PDB entry 5H66 | X-ray diffraction, 1.82 A resolution | chains A and B of the 3 polymer chains in the assembly

[Chain A]
Molecule: Chromosome partition protein Smc
From: Bacillus subtilis (strain 168)
Notes: fragment: N-terminal
Reference sequence: P51834 (SMC_BACSU); numbering as in UniProt (aligned over 1-199)
Sequence (199 residues; each row starts with the number of its first residue):
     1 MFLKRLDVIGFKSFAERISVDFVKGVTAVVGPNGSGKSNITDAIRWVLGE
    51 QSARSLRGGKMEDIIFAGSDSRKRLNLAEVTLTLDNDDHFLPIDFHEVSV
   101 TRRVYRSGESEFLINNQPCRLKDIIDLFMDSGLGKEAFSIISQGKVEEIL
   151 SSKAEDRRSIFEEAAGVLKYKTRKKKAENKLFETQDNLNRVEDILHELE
Unresolved in the structure: 51-62
UniProt features mapped onto this chain:
  - binding site (ATP): Pro32 to Asn39

[Chain B]
Molecule: Chromosome partition protein Smc
From: Bacillus subtilis (strain 168)
Notes: fragment: C-terminal
Reference sequence: P51834 (SMC_BACSU); residue numbers follow UniProt; this construct covers 1000-1186
Sequence (188 residues; numbered 999 to 1186; the number before each row is that of its first residue):
   999 MRYKFLSEQKEDLTEAKNTLFQVIEEMDEEMTKRFNDTFVQIRSHFDQVF
  1049 RSLFGGGRAELRLTDPNDLLHSGVEIIAQPPGKKLQNLNLLSGGERALTA
  1099 IALLFSILKVRPVPFCVLDQVEAALDEANVFRFAQYLKKYSSDTQFIVIT
  1149 HRKGTMEEADVLYGVTMQESGVSKVISVKLEETKEFVQ
Unresolved in the structure: 1180-1186
Construct notes: expression tag (999); engineered mutation Gln1118 (Glu in P51834)

[Chain A / chain B interface]
Residue-residue contacts (154; chain A residue first):
  Met1(A) - Pro1112(B)
  Met1(A) - Phe1113(B)  hydrophobic
  Phe2(A) - Gln1143(B)
  Leu3(A) - Phe1113(B)  hydrophobic
  Leu3(A) - Gln1143(B)  hydrogen bond (backbone-side chain)
  Leu3(A) - Ile1145(B)  hydrophobic
  Ser13(A) - Met1165(B)
  Ser13(A) - Gly1169(B)
  Ser13(A) - Val1170(B)
  Ser13(A) - Ser1171(B)  hydrogen bond
  Phe14(A) - Ser1171(B)
  Ala15(A) - Val1170(B)  hydrophobic
  Ile18(A) - Val1173(B)  hydrophobic
  Val20(A) - Tyr1161(B)
  Asp21(A) - Tyr1161(B)  hydrogen bond (backbone-side chain)
  Phe22(A) - Gln1143(B)
  Phe22(A) - Ile1145(B)  hydrophobic
  Val23(A) - Gln1143(B)  hydrogen bond (backbone-side chain)
  Val23(A) - Asp1158(B)
  Val23(A) - Val1159(B)  hydrophobic
  Lys24(A) - Ser1139(B)
  Lys24(A) - Gln1143(B)
  Gly25(A) - Ser1139(B)
  Gly25(A) - Gln1143(B)
  Gly25(A) - Phe1144(B)  hydrogen bond (backbone-backbone)
  Gly25(A) - Asp1158(B)
  Val26(A) - Ser1139(B)
  Val26(A) - Phe1144(B)
  Val26(A) - Ala1157(B)  hydrophobic
  Val26(A) - Asp1158(B)  hydrogen bond (backbone-side chain)
  Val26(A) - Val1159(B)  hydrogen bond (backbone-backbone)
  Thr27(A) - Phe1144(B)  hydrogen bond (backbone-backbone)
  Thr27(A) - Ile1145(B)
  Thr27(A) - Val1146(B)  hydrogen bond (backbone-backbone)
  Thr27(A) - Val1159(B)
  Thr27(A) - Tyr1161(B)
  Ala28(A) - Val1146(B)
  Ala28(A) - Ala1157(B)  hydrophobic
  Ala28(A) - Val1159(B)  hydrogen bond (backbone-backbone)
  Ala28(A) - Leu1160(B)
  Ala28(A) - Tyr1161(B)  hydrogen bond (backbone-backbone)
  Val29(A) - Val1146(B)  hydrogen bond (backbone-backbone)
  Val29(A) - Ile1147(B)
  Val29(A) - Thr1148(B)  hydrogen bond (backbone-backbone)
  Val29(A) - Tyr1161(B)
  Val29(A) - Val1163(B)  hydrophobic
  Val30(A) - Thr1148(B)
  Val30(A) - Met1154(B)  hydrophobic
  Val30(A) - Tyr1161(B)  hydrogen bond (backbone-backbone)
  Val30(A) - Gly1162(B)
  Val30(A) - Val1163(B)  hydrogen bond (backbone-backbone)
  Gly31(A) - Val1163(B)
  Pro32(A) - Val1163(B)
  Pro32(A) - Thr1164(B)
  Gly34(A) - Met1165(B)
  Ser35(A) - Val1163(B)
  Ser35(A) - Thr1164(B)
  Ser35(A) - Met1165(B)  hydrogen bond (side chain-backbone)
  Ser35(A) - Ser1171(B)  hydrogen bond (backbone-side chain)
  Gly36(A) - Val1163(B)
  Gly36(A) - Ser1171(B)
  Lys37(A) - Gln1118(B)
  Lys37(A) - Ile1147(B)
  Lys37(A) - Thr1148(B)
  Lys37(A) - Val1163(B)
  Ser38(A) - Asp1117(B)
  Ser38(A) - Gln1118(B)  hydrogen bond
  Thr41(A) - Val1115(B)
  Thr41(A) - Asp1117(B)  hydrogen bond
  Thr41(A) - Ile1147(B)
  Phe66(A) - Gly1169(B)
  Ser69(A) - Ser1168(B)  hydrogen bond (side chain-backbone)
  Asp70(A) - Ser1168(B)  hydrogen bond
  Ser71(A) - Glu1167(B)
  Arg72(A) - Glu1167(B)  salt bridge
  Arg72(A) - Val1170(B)
  Phe90(A) - Pro1112(B)
  Leu133(A) - Val1111(B)  hydrophobic
  Leu133(A) - Pro1112(B)
  Phe138(A) - Leu1102(B)  hydrophobic
  Phe138(A) - Ile1105(B)  hydrophobic
  Phe138(A) - Leu1106(B)
  Phe138(A) - Cys1114(B)  hydrogen bond (backbone-side chain)
  Ser139(A) - Phe1113(B)
  Ser139(A) - Cys1114(B)
  Ser139(A) - Val1115(B)  hydrogen bond (backbone-backbone)
  Ile140(A) - Val1115(B)
  Ile141(A) - Leu1102(B)  hydrophobic
  Ile141(A) - Cys1114(B)  hydrophobic
  Ile141(A) - Val1115(B)  hydrogen bond (backbone-backbone)
  Ile141(A) - Leu1116(B)
  Ile141(A) - Asp1117(B)  hydrogen bond (backbone-backbone)
  Ile141(A) - Val1119(B)
  Ser142(A) - Asp1117(B)
  Ser142(A) - Val1119(B)
  Gln143(A) - Asp1117(B)
  Gln143(A) - Gln1118(B)  hydrogen bond (side chain-backbone)
  Gln143(A) - Ala1121(B)
  Val146(A) - Ala1098(B)  hydrophobic
  Ile149(A) - Ala1098(B)
  Ile149(A) - Leu1101(B)  hydrophobic
  Ile149(A) - Leu1102(B)  hydrophobic
  Leu150(A) - Leu1086(B)  hydrophobic
  Leu150(A) - Arg1094(B)  hydrogen bond (backbone-side chain)
  Arg157(A) - Val1072(B)  hydrogen bond (side chain-backbone)
  Arg157(A) - Ile1074(B)
  Arg157(A) - Leu1086(B)
  Arg158(A) - Phe1033(B)
  Arg158(A) - Leu1067(B)  hydrogen bond (side chain-backbone)
  Arg158(A) - Leu1068(B)  hydrogen bond (side chain-backbone)
  Arg158(A) - His1069(B)
  Arg158(A) - Ser1070(B)  hydrogen bond (side chain-backbone)
  Ile160(A) - Ile1105(B)  hydrophobic
  Phe161(A) - Phe1033(B)  hydrophobic
  Phe161(A) - Phe1037(B)  hydrophobic
  Phe161(A) - Ile1040(B)  hydrophobic
  Phe161(A) - Val1072(B)  hydrophobic
  Phe161(A) - Leu1101(B)  hydrophobic
  Ala164(A) - Thr1036(B)
  Ala164(A) - Ile1040(B)  hydrophobic
  Ala164(A) - Ile1105(B)  hydrophobic
  Ala164(A) - Arg1109(B)  hydrogen bond (backbone-side chain)
  Ala165(A) - Arg1032(B)
  Ala165(A) - Phe1033(B)  hydrophobic
  Ala165(A) - Thr1036(B)
  Val167(A) - Met1029(B)  hydrophobic
  Val167(A) - Arg1032(B)
  Tyr170(A) - Met1025(B)
  Tyr170(A) - Glu1028(B)
  Tyr170(A) - Met1029(B)  hydrophobic
  Tyr170(A) - Arg1032(B)  hydrogen bond
  Lys171(A) - Met1029(B)
  Arg173(A) - Met1025(B)
  Lys174(A) - Met1025(B)
  Lys174(A) - Asp1026(B)  salt bridge
  Lys174(A) - Met1029(B)
  Ala177(A) - Ile1022(B)  hydrophobic
  Glu178(A) - Ile1022(B)
  Lys180(A) - Leu1018(B)
  Leu181(A) - Lys1015(B)
  Leu181(A) - Leu1018(B)  hydrophobic
  Leu181(A) - Phe1019(B)  hydrophobic
  Leu181(A) - Ile1022(B)  hydrophobic
  Thr184(A) - Leu1011(B)
  Gln185(A) - Leu1011(B)
  Asn187(A) - Gln1007(B)
  Leu188(A) - Leu1004(B)  hydrophobic
  Leu188(A) - Gln1007(B)
  Leu188(A) - Lys1008(B)
  Leu188(A) - Leu1011(B)  hydrophobic
  Val191(A) - Gln1007(B)
  Glu192(A) - Lys1008(B)  salt bridge
  Leu195(A) - Tyr1001(B)  hydrophobic
  Glu199(A) - Met999(B)  hydrogen bond (side chain-backbone)
Other interface residues (no listed pair), chain A (75 interface residues in all): Glu16, Ser19, Ile40, Ile44, Leu48, Ala137, Lys145, Ala154, Glu162, Leu198
Other interface residues (no listed pair), chain B (76 interface residues in all): Phe1003, Val1021, Leu1059, Gly1071, Glu1073, Ala1095, Leu1135, Lys1136, Thr1142, Glu1156

[In short]
75 residues of chain A and 76 residues of chain B are in contact, with 34 hydrogen bonds and 3 salt bridges.
Polar pairs include Arg72(A)-Glu1167(B), Lys174(A)-Asp1026(B) and Glu192(A)-Lys1008(B). From UniProt: 8
ATP-binding residues on chain A.
Chain A is Chromosome partition protein Smc and chain B is Chromosome partition protein Smc, both from
Bacillus subtilis (strain 168); the structure, Crystal structure of the Bacillus subtilis SMC head domain
complexed with the cognate ScpA C-terminal domain, was determined by X-ray diffraction (same publication as
5H67 and 5H69).
